Entry 7OBQ (electron microscopy, 3.90 A resolution); this record covers chains 1 and y of the 8 polymer chains in the assembly.

Chain 1:
Molecule: Srp RNA
Source organism: Canis lupus familiaris
Sequence (249 nucleotides; row label = number of the first residue in the row):
    27 GCCGGGCGCG GUGGCGCGCG CCUGUAGUCC CAGCUACUCG GGAGGCUGAG GCAGGAGGAU
    87 CGCUUCGCUA UGCCGAUCGG GUGUCCGCAC UAAGUUCGGC AUCAAUAUGG UGACCUCCCG
   147 GGAGCGGGGG ACCACCAGGU UGCCUAAGGA GGGGUGAACC GGCCCAGGUC GGAAACGGAG
   207 CAGGUCAAAA CUCCCGUGCU GAUCAGUAGU GGGAUCGCGC CUGUGAAUAG CAUAGCGAGA
   267 CCCCGUCUC
Disordered / not traced: 27-93, 259-275

Chain y:
Name: SRP receptor subunit alpha
Source organism: Oryctolagus cuniculus
UniProtKB: A0A5F9CI80 (A0A5F9CI80_RABIT); residue numbers follow UniProt; this construct covers 1-637
Amino-acid sequence (637 residues; row label = number of the first residue in the row):
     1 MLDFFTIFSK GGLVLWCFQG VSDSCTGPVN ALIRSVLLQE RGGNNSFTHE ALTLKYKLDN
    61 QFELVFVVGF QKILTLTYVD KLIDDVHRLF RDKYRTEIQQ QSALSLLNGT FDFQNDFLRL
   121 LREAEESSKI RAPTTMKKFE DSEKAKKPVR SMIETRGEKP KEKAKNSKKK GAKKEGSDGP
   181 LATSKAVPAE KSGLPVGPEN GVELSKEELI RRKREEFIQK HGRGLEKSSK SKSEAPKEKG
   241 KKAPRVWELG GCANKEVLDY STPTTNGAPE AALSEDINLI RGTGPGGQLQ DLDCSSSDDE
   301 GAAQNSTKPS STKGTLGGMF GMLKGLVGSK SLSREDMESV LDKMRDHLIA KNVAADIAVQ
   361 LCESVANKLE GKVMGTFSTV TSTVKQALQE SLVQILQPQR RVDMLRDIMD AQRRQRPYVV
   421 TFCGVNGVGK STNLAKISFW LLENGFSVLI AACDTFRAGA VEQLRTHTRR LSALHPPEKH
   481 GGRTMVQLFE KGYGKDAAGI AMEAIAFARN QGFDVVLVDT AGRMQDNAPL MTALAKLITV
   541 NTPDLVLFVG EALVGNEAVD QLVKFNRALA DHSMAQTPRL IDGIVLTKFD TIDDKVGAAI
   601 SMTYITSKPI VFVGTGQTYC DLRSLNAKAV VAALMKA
Disordered / not traced: 1, 148-329
Ion coordination: Mg2+: Ser431 (together with GMP-PNP)
Ligand contacts:
  - GMP-PNP (GNP; phosphoaminophosphonic acid-guanylate ester), molecule 1: Asn426, Gly427, Arg457, Met524
  - GMP-PNP (GNP), molecule 2: Asn426, Gly427, Val428, Gly429, Lys430, Ser431, Thr432, Asn433, Lys436, Asp454, Arg457, Gln463, Thr520, Ala521, Gly522, Thr587, Lys588, Asp590, Thr591, Gly614, Thr615, Gly616, Gln617

How chain 1 and chain y interact:
Residue-residue contacts - 19 pairs, chain 1 then chain y:
  G120(1) - Pro529(y)  sugar contact
  A163(1) - Ser142(y)  sugar contact
  A163(1) - Ala145(y)  phosphate contact
  A163(1) - Lys146(y)  sugar contact
  G164(1) - Ser142(y)  sugar contact
  G164(1) - Ala145(y)  phosphate contact
  G165(1) - Lys138(y)  sugar contact
  U166(1) - Thr134(y)  phosphate contact
  G232(1) - Phe456(y)  stacking on the base
  G232(1) - Ala521(y)  base contact
  G232(1) - Gly522(y)  base contact
  G232(1) - Leu530(y)  base contact
  U233(1) - Pro529(y)  sugar contact
  U233(1) - Thr532(y)  hydrogen bond to the sugar
  U233(1) - Ala533(y)  phosphate contact
  A234(1) - Lys536(y)  phosphate contact
  G235(1) - Lys536(y)  salt bridge to the phosphate
  C246(1) - Phe507(y)  phosphate contact
  C247(1) - Asn510(y)  hydrogen bond to the phosphate
Other interface residues (no listed pair), chain 1 (12 interface residues in all): G245
Other interface residues (no listed pair), chain y (21 interface residues in all): Thr135, Thr455, Lys491, Arg523, Asn527, Ala528

Overview:
Chain 1 and chain y form an interface of 12 and 21 residues respectively; the contacts include 2 hydrogen
bonds, 1 salt bridge and 1 aromatic stacking contact. Polar pairs include U233(1)-Thr532(y), C247(1)-Asn510(y)
and G235(1)-Lys536(y). Chain y binds GMP-PNP.
Here chain 1 is Srp RNA (Canis lupus familiaris) and chain y is SRP receptor subunit alpha (Oryctolagus
cuniculus). Entry 7OBQ (SRP-SR at the distal site conformation) was determined by electron microscopy.
